Entry 8IIY (X-ray diffraction, 2.15 A resolution); this record covers chains A and B of the 3 polymer chains in the assembly.

[Chain A]
Protein: Maltodextrin-binding protein, YEATS domain-containing protein 4
Organism: Escherichia coli
UniProtKB: chimeric construct of C3SHQ8, O95619: residues -351 to 14 from C3SHQ8 (C3SHQ8_ECOLX) positions 27-392 (UniProt number = residue number + 378); residues 19-159 from O95619 positions 19-159 (same numbers)
Sequence (514 residues; each row starts with the number of its first residue; numbers below 1 keep their minus sign (Gly-354 is residue -354)):
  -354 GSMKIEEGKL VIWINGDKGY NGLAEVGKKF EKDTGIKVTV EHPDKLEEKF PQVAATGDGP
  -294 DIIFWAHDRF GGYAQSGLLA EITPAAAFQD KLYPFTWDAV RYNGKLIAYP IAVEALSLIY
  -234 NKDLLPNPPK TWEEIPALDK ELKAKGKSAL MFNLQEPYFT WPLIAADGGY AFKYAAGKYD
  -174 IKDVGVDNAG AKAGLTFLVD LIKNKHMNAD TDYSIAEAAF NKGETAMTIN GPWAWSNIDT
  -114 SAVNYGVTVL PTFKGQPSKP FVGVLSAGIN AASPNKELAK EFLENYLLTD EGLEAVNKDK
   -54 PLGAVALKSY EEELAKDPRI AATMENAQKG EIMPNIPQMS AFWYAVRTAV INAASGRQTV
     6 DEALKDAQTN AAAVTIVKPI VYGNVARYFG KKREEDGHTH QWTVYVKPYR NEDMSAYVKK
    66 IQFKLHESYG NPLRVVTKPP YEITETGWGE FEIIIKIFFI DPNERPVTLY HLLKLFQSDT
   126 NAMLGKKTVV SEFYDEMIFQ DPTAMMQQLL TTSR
Not modelled in the structure: -354 to -351, -300, 157-159
Sequence notes: expression tag (-354 to -352); engineered mutation Ala-270 (Asp108 in C3SHQ8), Ala-269 (Lys109 in C3SHQ8), Ala-180 (Glu198 in C3SHQ8), Ala-179 (Asn199 in C3SHQ8), Ala-113 (Lys265 in C3SHQ8); linker (15-18)
UniProt features mapped onto this chain:
  - region: Trp93 to Glu97 (Diacetylated histone H3 binding)
  - site: Ser73 (Interacts with diacetylated histone H3)
  - cross-link: Lys37 (Glycyl lysine isopeptide (Lys-Gly) (interchain with G-Cter in SUMO2))

[Chain B]
Protein: Histone H3.1
UniProtKB: P68431 (H31_HUMAN); residues 1-19 here correspond to UniProt positions 2-20 (UniProt number = residue number + 1)
Sequence (19 residues; row label = number of the first residue in the row):
     1 ARTKQTARKS TGGKAPRKQ
Not modelled in the structure: 12-19
Modified / non-standard residues: Lys14 (N(6)-acetyllysine; ALY)
UniProt features mapped onto this chain:
  - modified residue: Arg2 (Asymmetric dimethylarginine), Thr3 (Phosphothreonine), Lys4 (Allysine), Gln5 (5-glutamyl dopamine), Thr6 (Phosphothreonine), Arg8 (Citrulline), Lys9 (N6,N6,N6-trimethyllysine), Ser10 (ADP-ribosylserine), Thr11 (Phosphothreonine), Lys14 (N6-(2-hydroxyisobutyryl)lysine), Arg17 (Asymmetric dimethylarginine), Lys18 (N6-(2-hydroxyisobutyryl)lysine)
  - lipidation: Lys18 (N6-decanoyllysine)

[Chain A / chain B interface]
Contacting residue pairs (25):
  Tyr27(A) - Arg8(B)  hydrogen bond
  Phe104(A) - Ala1(B)  hydrophobic
  Glu109(A) - Ala1(B)  hydrogen bond (side chain-backbone)
  Arg110(A) - Ala1(B)  hydrogen bond (backbone-backbone)
  Val112(A) - Ala1(B)  hydrophobic
  Val112(A) - Thr3(B)
  Leu114(A) - Thr3(B)
  Tyr115(A) - Arg8(B)  hydrogen bond (backbone-side chain)
  Glu137(A) - Ser10(B)
  Glu137(A) - Thr11(B)  hydrogen bond
  Phe138(A) - Arg8(B)
  Phe138(A) - Lys9(B)
  Phe138(A) - Ser10(B)
  Tyr139(A) - Arg8(B)
  Tyr139(A) - Lys9(B)  hydrogen bond (backbone-backbone)
  Tyr139(A) - Thr11(B)
  Asp140(A) - Lys4(B)
  Asp140(A) - Arg8(B)
  Glu141(A) - Thr3(B)
  Glu141(A) - Lys4(B)  hydrogen bond (backbone-backbone)
  Met142(A) - Arg2(B)
  Ile143(A) - Ala1(B)
  Ile143(A) - Arg2(B)  hydrogen bond (backbone-backbone)
  Ile143(A) - Lys4(B)
  Phe144(A) - Ala1(B)  hydrophobic
Other interface residues (no listed pair), chain A (17 interface residues in all): Pro111, Thr113

[In short]
17 residues of chain A face 8 of chain B across their interface, with 8 hydrogen bonds. Among the polar pairs
are Tyr27(A)-Arg8(B), Glu109(A)-Ala1(B) and Tyr115(A)-Arg8(B).
Here chain A is Maltodextrin-binding protein, YEATS domain-containing protein 4 (Escherichia coli) and chain B
is Histone H3.1. Entry 8IIY (Crystal structure of MBP fused GAS41 YEATS domain in complex with H3K14ac
peptide) was determined by X-ray diffraction (same publication as 8IIZ, 8IJ0 and 7EIF).
